PDB entry 5DEC | X-ray diffraction, 2.00 A resolution | chains A and C of the 4 polymer chains in the assembly

Chain A (and C):
Molecule: GTP pyrophosphokinase YjbM
Source organism: Bacillus subtilis (strain 168)
Notes: EC 2.7.6.5; chain C of this document is another copy of the same molecule, construct and numbering; everything in this record applies to it too
Reference sequence: O31611 (YJBM_BACSU); numbering as in UniProt (aligned over 2-211)
Sequence (218 residues; numbered -6 to 211; the number before each row is that of its first residue; numbers below 1 keep their minus sign (Met-6 is residue -6)):
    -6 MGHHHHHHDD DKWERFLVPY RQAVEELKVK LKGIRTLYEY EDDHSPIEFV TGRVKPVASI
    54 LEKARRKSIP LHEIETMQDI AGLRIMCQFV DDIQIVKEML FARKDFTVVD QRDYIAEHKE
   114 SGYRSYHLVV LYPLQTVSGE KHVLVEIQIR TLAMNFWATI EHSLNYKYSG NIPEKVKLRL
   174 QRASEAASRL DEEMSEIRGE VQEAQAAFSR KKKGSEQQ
Disordered / not traced: -6 to 2, 33-34, 110-114, 198-211 (chain C: -6 to 2, 106-117, 198-211)
Sequence notes: expression tag (-6 to 1); conflict Asp4 (Lys in O31611), Lys5 (Gln in O31611)
UniProt features mapped onto this chain:
  - active site: Glu139 (Proton acceptor)
  - binding site (guanosine 3'-diphosphate 5'-triphosphate): Lys21 to Arg28, Glu41, Phe42, Arg46 to Lys48, Arg59, Arg105, Lys112 to Ser114, His120, Asn148, Ala151 to His155
  - binding site (ATP): Arg46 to Lys48, Ser52, Lys56 to Arg59, Asp72, Arg77
  - binding site (Mg(2+)): Asp72
  - mutagenesis: Lys25 (K25A: No stimulation by (p)ppGpp, protein still forms tetramers), Phe42 (F42A: No stimulation by (p)ppGpp, protein still forms tetramers), Arg46 (R46G: Loss of (p)ppGpp synthesis, protein still forms tetramers), Glu139 (E139V: Loss of (p)ppGpp synthesis, protein still forms tetramers), Asn148 (N148G: No stimulation by (p)ppGpp, protein still forms tetramers)
What the authors report for this chain:
  - catalytic residues: Glu139 (proposed by the authors, not directly observed)
  - mutagenesis - R46G, E139V: abolished catalytic activity
  - mutagenesis - K25A, F42A, N148G: abolished catalytic activity on pppGpp

Interface between chain A and chain C:
Pairs across the interface (32):
  Glu7(A) with Tyr33(C)
  Arg8(A) with Glu34(C), salt bridge
  Val11(A) with Leu30(C), hydrophobic; Tyr33(C), hydrophobic
  Gln15(A) with Val22(C), hydrogen bond (side chain-backbone); Lys23(C); Gly26(C)
  Glu18(A) with Val22(C)
  Glu19(A) with Lys23(C), salt bridge
  Val22(A) with Gln15(C), hydrogen bond (backbone-side chain); Glu18(C); Glu19(C); Val22(C), hydrophobic
  Lys23(A) with Gln15(C); Glu19(C), salt bridge; Tyr125(C), hydrogen bond
  Gly26(A) with Gln15(C)
  Leu30(A) with Thr129(C); Val130(C)
  Tyr31(A) with Val130(C), hydrophobic
  Arg96(A) with Gln128(C)
  Lys97(A) with Gln128(C), hydrogen bond (backbone-side chain); Glu133(C)
  Asp98(A) with Gln128(C)
  Tyr125(A) with Lys23(C), hydrogen bond
  Gln128(A) with Arg96(C); Lys97(C), hydrogen bond (side chain-backbone); Asp98(C)
  Thr129(A) with Leu30(C)
  Val130(A) with Leu30(C), hydrophobic; Tyr31(C)
  Glu133(A) with Lys97(C)
Interface residues without a listed pair, chain A (20 interface residues in all): Met92
Interface residues without a listed pair, chain C (19 interface residues in all): Val11

In short:
20 residues of chain A and 19 residues of chain C are in contact, with 6 hydrogen bonds and 3 salt bridges.
Among the polar pairs are Arg8(A)-Glu34(C), Glu19(A)-Lys23(C) and Gln15(A)-Val22(C). The paper reports the
catalytic residue Glu139(A); K25A, F42A and N148G of chain A abolish catalytic activity on pppGpp; 5
substitutions were tested in all.
Both chains are GTP pyrophosphokinase YjbM (Bacillus subtilis (strain 168)). Entry 5DEC (Crystal structure of
the small alarmone synthetase 1 from Bacillus subtilis) was determined by X-ray diffraction, deposited
together with 5F2V and 5DED.
